Entry 9B1X (electron microscopy, 3.07 A resolution); this record covers chains Y and m of the 54 polymer chains in the assembly.

[Chain Y]
Molecule: 23S rRNA
Organism: Mycolicibacterium smegmatis
Sequence (3120 nucleotides; row label = number of the first residue in the row):
     1 UAAGUGUUUA AGGGCGCAUG GUGGAUGCCU UGGCACUGGG AGCCGAUGAA GGACGUAGGA
    61 GGCUGCGAUA AGCCUCGGGG AGCUGUCAAC CGAGCGUUGA UCCGAGGAUG UCCGAAUGGG
   121 GAAACCCGGC ACGAGUGAUG UCGUGUCACC AGGCGCUGAA UAUAUAGGCG UCUGGGGGGA
   181 ACGCGGGGAA GUGAAACAUC UCAGUACCCG UAGGAAGAGA AAACAAAAUG UGAUUCCGUG
   241 AGUAGUGGCG AGCGAAAGCG GAGGAUGGCU AAACCGUAUG CAUGUGAUAC CGGGUAGGGG
   301 UUGUGUGUGC GGGGUUGUGG GACCUAUCUU UCCGGCUCUA CCUGGCUGGA GGGCAGUGAG
   361 AAAAUGUUGU GGUUAGCGGA AAUGGCUUGG GAUGGCCUGC CGUAGACGGU GAGAGCCCGG
   421 UACGUGAAAA CCCGACGUCU GUCUUGAUGG UGUUCCCGAG UAGCAGCGGG CCCGUGGAAU
   481 CUGCUGUGAA UCUGCCGGGA CCACCCGGUA AGCCUGAAUA CUUCCCAGUG ACCGAUAGCG
   541 GAUUAGUACC GUGAGGGAAU GGUGAAAAGU ACCCCGGGAG GGGAGUGAAA GAGUACCUGA
   601 AACCGUGCGC UUACAAUCCG UCAGAGCCCU CGACGUGUCG UGGGGUGAUG GCGUGCCUUU
   661 UGAAGAAUGA GCCUGCGAGU CAGGGACAUG UCGCGAGGUU AACCCGGGUG GGGUAGCCGC
   721 AGCGAAAGCG AGUCUGAAUA GGGCGUAUCC ACACAAGAGU GUGUGGUGUA GUGGUGUGUU
   781 CUGGACCCGA AGCGGAGUGA UCUACCCAUG GCCAGGGUGA AGCGCGGGUA AGACCGCGUG
   841 GAGGCCCGAA CCCACUUAGG UUGAAGACUG AGGGGAUGAG CUGUGGGUAG GGGUGAAAGG
   901 CCAAUCAAAC UCCGUGAUAG CUGGUUCUCC CCGAAAUGCA UUUAGGUGCA GCGUCGCAUG
   961 UUUCUUGCCG GAGGUAGAGC UACUGGAUGG CCGAUGGGCC CCACAGGGUU ACUGACGUCA
  1021 GCCAAACUCC GAAUGCCGGU AAGUCCAAGA GUGCGGCAGU GAGACGGCGG GGGAUAAGCU
  1081 CCGUGCGUCG AGAGGGAAAC AGCCCAGAUC GCCGGCUAAG GCCCCUAAGC GUGUGCUAAG
  1141 UGGAAAAGGA UGUGCAGUCG CGAAGACAAC CAGGAGGUUG GCUUAGAAGC AGCCACCCUU
  1201 GAAAGAGUGC GUAAUAGCUC ACUGGUCAAG UGAUUGUGCG CCGAUAAUGU AGCGGGGCUC
  1261 AAGCACACCG CCGAAGCCGC GGCAGCCAAC GUGUUGGCUG GGUAGGGGAG CGUCCUGCAU
  1321 CCGGUGAAGC CGCCGAGUGA UCGAGUGGUG GAGGGUGUGG GAGUGAGAAU GCAGGCAUGA
  1381 GUAGCGAUUA GGCAAGUGAG AACCUUGCCC GCCGAAAGAC CAAGGGUUCC UGGGCCAGGC
  1441 CAGUCCGCCC AGGGUGAGUC GGGACCUAAG GCGAGGCCGA CAGGCGUAGU CGAUGGACAA
  1501 CGGGUUGAUA UUCCCGUACC CGUGUAUGUG CGUCCAUGAU GAAUCAGCGG UACUAACCAU
  1561 CCAAAACCAC CGUGACCGCA CCUUUCGGGG UGUGGCGUUG GUGGGGCUGC AUGGGACCUU
  1621 CGUUGGUAGU AGUCAAGCGA UGGGGUGACG CAGGAAGGUA GCCGUACCGG UCAGUGGUAA
  1681 UACCGGGGUA AGCCUGUAGG GAGUCAGAUA GGUAAAUCCG UCUGGCAUAU AUCCUGAGAG
  1741 GUGAUGCAUA GCCGAGUGAG GCGAAUUCGG UGAUCCUAUG CUGCCGAGAA AAGCCUCUAG
  1801 CGAGGACAUA CACGGCCCGU ACCCCAAACC AACACAGGUG GUCAGGUAGA GAAUACUAAG
  1861 GCGUACGAGU GAACUAUGGU UAAGGAACUC GGCAAAAUGC CCCCGUAACU UCGGGAGAAG
  1921 GGGGACCCAC AUGGCGUGUA AGCCUUUACG GCCCAAGCGU GAGUGGGUGG CACAAACCAG
  1981 UGAGAAGCGA CUGUUUACUA AAAACACAGG UCCGUGCGAA GUCGCAAGAC GAUGUAUACG
  2041 GACUGACGCC UGCCCGGUGC UGGAAGGUUA AGAGGACCCG UUAACUCCCU UUGGGGGUGA
  2101 AGCGGAGAAU UUAAGCCCCA GUAAACGGCG GUGGUAACUA UAACCAUCCU AAGGUAGCGA
  2161 AAUUCCUUGU CGGGUAAGUU CCGACCUGCA CGAAUGGCGU AACGACUUCU CAACUGUCUC
  2221 AACCAUAGAC UCGGCGAAAU UGCACUACGA GUAAAGAUGC UCGUUACGCG CGGCAGGACG
  2281 AAAAGACCCC GGGACCUUCA CUACAACUUG GUAUUGGUGC UCGAUACGGU UUGUGUAGGA
  2341 UAGGUGGGAG ACUGUGAAGC UCACACGCCA GUGUGGGUGG AGUCGUUGUU GAAAUACCAC
  2401 UCUGAUCGUA UUGGGCCUCU AACCUCGGAC CGUAUAUCCG GUUCAGGGAC AGUGCCUGGU
  2461 GGGUAGUUUA ACUGGGGCGG UUGCCUCCUA AAAUGUAACG GAGGCGCCCA AAGGUUCCCU
  2521 CAACCUGGAC GGCAAUCAGG UGUUGAGUGU AAGUGCACAA GGGAGCUUGA CUGCGAGACG
  2581 GACAUGUCGA GCAGGGACGA AAGUCGGGAC UAGUGAUCCG GCACCUCUGA GUGGAAGGGG
  2641 UGUCGCUCAA CGGAUAAAAG GUACCCCGGG GAUAACAGGC UGAUCUUCCC CAAGAGUCCA
  2701 UAUCGACGGG AUGGUUUGGC ACCUCGAUGU CGGCUCGUCG CAUCCUGGGG CUGGAGCAGG
  2761 UCCCAAGGGU UGGGCUGUUC GCCCAUUAAA GCGGCACGCG AGCUGGGUUU AGAACGUCGU
  2821 GAGACAGUUC GGUCUCUAUC CGCCGCGCGC GUCAGAAGCU UGAGGAAACC UGUCCCUAGU
  2881 ACGAGAGGAC CGGGACGGAC GAACCUCUGG UAUACCAGUU GUCCCACCAG GGGCACGGCU
  2941 GGAUAGCCAC GUUCGGACAG GAUAACCGCU GAAAGCAUCU AAGCGGGAAA CCUCUUCCAA
  3001 GACCAGGCUU CUCACCCUCU AGGAGGGAUA AGGCCCCCCG CAGACCACGG GAUUGAUAGA
  3061 CCAGACCUGG AAGCCUAGUA AUAGGUGCAG GGAACUGGCA CUAACCGGCC GAAAACUUAC
Not modelled in the structure: 1, 1543-1626, 2324-2404
Bound ions: Mg2+ site 1 near U7 (its only coordinating residue here); Mg2+ site 2: G13, G14; Mg2+ site 3: G77, G78; Mg2+ site 4: U109, G110; Mg2+ site 5: A116, U117; Mg2+ site 6 near U117 (its only coordinating residue here); Mg2+ site 7 near G152 (its only coordinating residue here); Mg2+ site 8: U163, A164; Mg2+ site 9: G191, U2467; Mg2+ site 10: A194, A196, C197; Mg2+ site 11: A195, A196; Mg2+ site 12 near G204 (its only coordinating residue here); 275 more Mg2+ sites not listed

[Chain m]
Protein: Large ribosomal subunit protein bL20
Organism: Mycolicibacterium smegmatis
UniProtKB: A0QYU6 (RL20_MYCS2); residues 1-129 here = UniProt positions 1-129
Sequence (129 residues; each row starts with the number of its first residue):
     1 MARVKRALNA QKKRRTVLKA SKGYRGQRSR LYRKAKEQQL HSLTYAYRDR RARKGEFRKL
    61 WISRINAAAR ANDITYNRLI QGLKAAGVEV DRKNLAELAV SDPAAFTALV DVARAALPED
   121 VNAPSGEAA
Not modelled in the structure: 1, 126-129

[How chain Y and chain m interact]
Contacting residue pairs - 114 pairs, chain Y then chain m:
  G14(Y) with Arg25(m), hydrogen bond to the sugar
  C15(Y) with Gly23(m), phosphate contact; Tyr24(m), sugar contact; Gly26(m), phosphate contact; Arg30(m), salt bridge to the phosphate
  G16(Y) with Lys22(m), phosphate contact; Gly23(m), hydrogen bond to the phosphate
  U26(Y) with Lys5(m), salt bridge to the phosphate; Ala7(m), sugar contact
  C533(Y) with Ala2(m), phosphate contact; Arg3(m), hydrogen bond to the phosphate
  G534(Y) with Arg3(m), phosphate contact
  A537(Y) with Arg3(m), sugar contact
  C619(Y) with Arg25(m), sugar contact; Arg28(m), sugar contact; Gln38(m), sugar contact; Tyr45(m), phosphate contact
  G620(Y) with Tyr24(m), phosphate contact; Arg25(m), phosphate contact; Arg28(m), salt bridge to the phosphate; Gln38(m), hydrogen bond to the phosphate; Ser42(m), hydrogen bond to the sugar; Tyr45(m), base contact
  U621(Y) with Tyr24(m), phosphate contact; Ser42(m), sugar contact; Tyr45(m), sugar contact; Ala46(m), sugar contact; Asp49(m), hydrogen bond to the sugar
  C622(Y) with Asp49(m), sugar contact; Arg53(m), phosphate contact
  A623(Y) with Arg53(m), salt bridge to the phosphate
  C652(Y) with Arg48(m), hydrogen bond to the sugar
  G653(Y) with Tyr45(m), hydrogen bond to the sugar; Arg48(m), sugar contact
  G655(Y) with Glu37(m), base contact; His41(m), hydrogen bond to the sugar
  A670(Y) with Arg33(m), sugar contact
  C672(Y) with Leu31(m), sugar contact; Arg33(m), salt bridge to the phosphate; Lys34(m), salt bridge to the phosphate
  C673(Y) with Arg33(m), salt bridge to the phosphate
  U674(Y) with Arg14(m), salt bridge to the phosphate
  C676(Y) with Arg6(m), salt bridge to the phosphate
  G677(Y) with Arg6(m), salt bridge to the phosphate
  A1108(Y) with Tyr47(m), sugar contact
  C1110(Y) with Tyr47(m), hydrogen bond to the phosphate
  G1111(Y) with Arg50(m), salt bridge to the phosphate; Arg51(m), salt bridge to the phosphate
  C1112(Y) with Arg53(m), salt bridge to the phosphate; Lys54(m), salt bridge to the phosphate
  C1113(Y) with Arg53(m), salt bridge to the phosphate; Lys54(m), salt bridge to the phosphate; Phe57(m), stacking on the base; Trp61(m), phosphate contact; Lys93(m), sugar contact
  G1114(Y) with Asp91(m), phosphate contact
  G1115(Y) with Arg58(m), salt bridge to the phosphate; Asp91(m), phosphate contact; Arg92(m), salt bridge to the phosphate
  C1116(Y) with Arg58(m), salt bridge to the phosphate; Lys84(m), salt bridge to the phosphate; Arg92(m), salt bridge to the phosphate
  A1127(Y) with Lys59(m), sugar contact
  A1128(Y) with Asn66(m), hydrogen bond to the phosphate
  G1129(Y) with Asn66(m), hydrogen bond to the phosphate; Arg70(m), salt bridge to the phosphate; Asn77(m), phosphate contact; Arg78(m), base contact
  C1130(Y) with Arg70(m), salt bridge to the phosphate
  G1131(Y) with Asn122(m), hydrogen bond to the base
  U1132(Y) with Asn122(m), hydrogen bond to the sugar
  C1268(Y) with Asn122(m), hydrogen bond to the sugar; Ala123(m), hydrogen bond to the sugar; Pro124(m), sugar contact
  C1269(Y) with Arg78(m), hydrogen bond to the sugar; Val121(m), hydrogen bond to the sugar; Ala123(m), sugar contact; Pro124(m), phosphate contact
  G1270(Y) with Asn77(m), base contact; Arg78(m), sugar contact; Gln81(m), sugar contact
  C1271(Y) with Tyr76(m), phosphate contact; Asn77(m), sugar contact
  C1272(Y) with Ile62(m), phosphate contact; Tyr76(m), hydrogen bond to the phosphate; Arg92(m), salt bridge to the phosphate
  G1273(Y) with Arg58(m), salt bridge to the phosphate; Ile62(m), phosphate contact
  A1275(Y) with Arg48(m), base contact; Arg51(m), hydrogen bond to the sugar
  G1312(Y) with Asn9(m), sugar contact
  C1314(Y) with Val4(m), sugar contact
  C1330(Y) with Arg15(m), hydrogen bond to the phosphate
  C1331(Y) with Arg15(m), salt bridge to the phosphate
  U1341(Y) with Lys13(m), phosphate contact
  C1342(Y) with Lys12(m), salt bridge to the phosphate
  G1363(Y) with Ala2(m), hydrogen bond to the phosphate; Arg3(m), base contact
  U1364(Y) with Val4(m), sugar contact
  G1365(Y) with Asn9(m), sugar contact
  A1366(Y) with Arg6(m), salt bridge to the phosphate; Ala10(m), phosphate contact; Lys13(m), salt bridge to the phosphate
  G1367(Y) with Tyr32(m), phosphate contact; Arg33(m), hydrogen bond to the base; Lys36(m), base contact; Glu37(m), hydrogen bond to the base
  G2242(Y) with Lys34(m), sugar contact
  C2243(Y) with Gln27(m), phosphate contact; Arg28(m), hydrogen bond to the sugar; Lys34(m), phosphate contact
  A2244(Y) with Gly26(m), phosphate contact; Gln27(m), phosphate contact
  C2245(Y) with Arg25(m), salt bridge to the phosphate
Other interface residues (no listed pair), chain Y (74 interface residues in all): C17, G27, A535, A602, C603, C618, G651, C656, G675, C927, U1313, C1315, G1329, C1333, G1361, A1362, A1368
Other interface residues (no listed pair), chain m (63 interface residues in all): Leu8, Gln11, Lys19, Ser63, Thr75, Ile80

[In short]
74 residues of chain Y face 63 of chain m across their interface; the contacts include 25 hydrogen bonds, 30
salt bridges and 1 aromatic stacking contact. Polar contacts include G1131(Y)-Asn122(m), G1367(Y)-Arg33(m) and
G1367(Y)-Glu37(m). G13(Y) and G14(Y) coordinate Mg2+ site 2.
Here chain Y is 23S rRNA and chain m is Large ribosomal subunit protein bL20, both from Mycolicibacterium
smegmatis. Entry 9B1X (HWS19 strain gidB mutant mycobacterial ribosome) was determined by electron microscopy.
